PDB entry 5B1L | X-ray diffraction, 2.35 A resolution | chains H and J of the 10 polymer chains in the assembly

== Chain H ==
Molecule: Histone H2B type 3-A
Source organism: Mus musculus
UniProtKB: Q9D2U9 (H2B3A_MOUSE); residues 0-125 here correspond to UniProt positions 1-126 (UniProt number = residue number + 1)
Sequence (129 residues; row label = number of the first residue in the row; numbers below 1 keep their minus sign (Gly-3 is residue -3)):
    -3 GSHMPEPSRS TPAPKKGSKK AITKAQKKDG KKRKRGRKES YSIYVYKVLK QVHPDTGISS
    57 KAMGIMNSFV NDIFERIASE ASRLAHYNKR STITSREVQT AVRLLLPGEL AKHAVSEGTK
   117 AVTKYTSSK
Disordered / not traced: -3 to 32, 125
Differences from the reference sequence: expression tag (-3 to -1)
UniProt features mapped onto this chain:
  - modified residue: Pro1 (N-acetylproline), Glu2 (ADP-ribosyl glutamic acid), Ser6 (ADP-ribosylserine), Lys11 (N6-(beta-hydroxybutyryl)lysine), Lys12 (N6-(2-hydroxyisobutyryl)lysine), Ser14 (Phosphoserine), Lys15 (N6-acetyllysine), Lys16 (N6-acetyllysine), Lys20 (N6-(2-hydroxyisobutyryl)lysine), Lys23 (N6-(2-hydroxyisobutyryl)lysine), Lys24 (N6-(2-hydroxyisobutyryl)lysine), Lys34 (N6-(2-hydroxyisobutyryl)lysine), Glu35 (PolyADP-ribosyl glutamic acid), Ser36 (Phosphoserine), Lys43 (N6-(2-hydroxyisobutyryl)lysine), Lys46 (N6-(2-hydroxyisobutyryl)lysine), Lys57 (N6,N6-dimethyllysine), Arg79 (Dimethylated arginine), Lys85 (N6,N6,N6-trimethyllysine), Arg86 (Omega-N-methylarginine) and 5 more in UniProt
  - glycosylation: Ser112 (O-linked (GlcNAc) serine)
  - cross-link (Glycyl lysine isopeptide (Lys-Gly)): Lys20 (interchain with G-Cter in SUMO2), Lys34 (interchain with G-Cter in ubiquitin), Lys120 (interchain with G-Cter in ubiquitin)

== Chain J ==
Molecule: 146-nt DNA strand
Source organism: Homo sapiens
Sequence (146 nucleotides; row label = number of the first residue in the row):
   147 ATCAATATCC ACCTGCAGAT TCTACCAAAA GTGTATTTGG AAACTGCTCC ATCAAAAGGC
   207 ATGTTCAGCT GAATTCAGCT GAACATGCCT TTTGATGGAG CAGTTTCCAA ATACACTTTT
   267 GGTAGAATCT GCAGGTGGAT ATTGAT
Disordered / not traced: 292
Ion coordination: Mn2+ site 1 near DT183 (its only coordinating residue here); Mn2+ site 2: DG185, DG186; Mn2+ site 3 near DG217 (its only coordinating residue here); Mn2+ site 4 near DG267 (its only coordinating residue here); Mn2+ site 5 near DG280 (its only coordinating residue here)

== Interface between chain H and chain J ==
Residue-residue contacts - 12 pairs, chain H then chain J:
  Tyr42(H) - DT167(J)  hydrogen bond to the phosphate
  Gly53(H) - DT167(J)  phosphate contact
  Ile54(H) - DT166(J)  phosphate contact
  Ile54(H) - DT167(J)  hydrogen bond to the phosphate
  Ser55(H) - DT166(J)  phosphate contact
  Ser56(H) - DT166(J)  hydrogen bond to the phosphate
  Arg86(H) - DG186(J)  sugar contact
  Arg86(H) - DA187(J)  salt bridge to the phosphate
  Ser87(H) - DG185(J)  sugar contact
  Ser87(H) - DG186(J)  hydrogen bond to the phosphate
  Thr88(H) - DG185(J)  hydrogen bond to the phosphate
  Thr88(H) - DG186(J)  hydrogen bond to the phosphate
Also at the interface, not in a pair above, chain H (11 interface residues in all): Arg33, Lys57, Lys85
Also at the interface, not in a pair above, chain J (6 interface residues in all): DA174

== Summary ==
Chain H and chain J form an interface of 11 and 6 residues respectively; the contacts include 6 hydrogen bonds
and 1 salt bridge. Polar pairs include Tyr42(H)-DT167(J), Ile54(H)-DT167(J) and Ser56(H)-DT166(J). DG185(J)
and DG186(J) form the Mn2+ site 2.
Here chain H is Histone H2B type 3-A (Mus musculus) and chain J is a 146-nt DNA strand (Homo sapiens). Entry
5B1L (The mouse nucleosome structure containing H3t) was determined by X-ray diffraction, deposited together
with 5B1M.
